Entry 1DKG (X-ray diffraction, 2.80 A resolution); this record covers chains A and D of the 3 polymer chains in the assembly.

[Chain A]
Molecule: Nucleotide exchange factor grpe
Organism: Escherichia coli
UniProtKB: P09372 (GRPE_ECOLI); residue numbers follow UniProt; this construct covers 1-197
Chain sequence (197 residues; each row starts with the number of its first residue):
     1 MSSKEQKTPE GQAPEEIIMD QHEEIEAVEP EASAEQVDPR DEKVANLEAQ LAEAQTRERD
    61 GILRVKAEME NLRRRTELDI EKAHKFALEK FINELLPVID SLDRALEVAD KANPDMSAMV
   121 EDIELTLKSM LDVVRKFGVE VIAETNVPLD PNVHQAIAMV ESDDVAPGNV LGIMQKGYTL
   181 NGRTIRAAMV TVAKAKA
Unresolved in the structure: 1-33, 110-115
Differences from the reference sequence: engineered mutation Asp122 (Gly in P09372)
UniProt features mapped onto this chain:
  - site: Arg183 (Interaction with DnaK)
  - mutagenesis: Arg73 (R73A: Great decrease in ability to interact with DnaK), Arg74 (R74A: Great decrease in ability to interact with DnaK), Lys82 (K82A: Great decrease in ability to interact with DnaK), Phe86 (F86A: No effect in ability to interact with DnaK), Arg104 (R104A: No effect in ability to interact with DnaK), Glu107 (E107A: No effect in ability to interact with DnaK), Val108 (V108A: No effect in ability to interact with DnaK), Leu149 (L149A: No effect in ability to interact with DnaK), Pro151 (P151A: No effect in ability to interact with DnaK), Gln155 (Q155A: No effect in ability to interact with DnaK), Ile157 (I157A: No effect in ability to interact with DnaK), Met159 (M159A: No effect in ability to interact with DnaK), 5 further mutagenesis entries in UniProt

[Chain D]
Molecule: Molecular chaperone dnak
Organism: Escherichia coli
Notes: fragment: atpase domain residues 3 - 383
UniProtKB: P04475 (DNAK_ECOLI); residues 2-383 here correspond to UniProt positions 1-382 (UniProt number = residue number - 1)
Chain sequence (383 residues; each row starts with the number of its first residue):
     1 MGKIIGIDLG TTNSCVAIMD GTTPRVLENA EGDRTTPSII AYTQDGETLV GQPAKRQAVT
    61 NPQNTLFAIK RLIGRRFQDE EVQRDVSIMP FKIIAADNGD AWVEVKGQKM APPQISAEVL
   121 KKMKKTAEDY LGEPVTEAVI TVPAYFNDAQ RQATKDAGRI AGLEVKRIIN EPTAAALAYG
   181 LDKGTGNRTI AVYDLGGGTF DISIIEIDEV DGEKTFEVLA TNGDTHLGGE DFDSRLINYL
   241 VEEFKKDQGI DLRNDPLAMQ RLKEAAEKAK IELSSAQQTD VNLPYITADA TGPKHMNIKV
   301 TRAKLESLVE DLVNRSIELL KVALQDAGLS VSDIDDVILV GGQTRMPMVQ KKVAEFFGKE
   361 PRKDVNPDEA VAIGAAVQGG VLT
Unresolved in the structure: 1-2, 184, 210-213
Differences from the reference sequence: engineered mutation Leu319 (Pro318 in P04475)

[How chain A and chain D interact]
Pairs across the interface (30):
  Arg74(A) with Asp129(D), hydrogen bond (side chain-backbone); Tyr130(D), hydrogen bond (side chain-backbone); Leu131(D); Gly132(D)
  Lys82(A) with Glu28(D), salt bridge
  Arg104(A) with Asn282(D); Pro284(D)
  Glu107(A) with Tyr285(D), hydrogen bond (backbone-side chain)
  Leu149(A) with Gln57(D)
  Pro151(A) with Leu49(D), hydrophobic; Pro53(D); Arg56(D), hydrogen bond (backbone-side chain)
  Asn152(A) with Arg56(D)
  His154(A) with Arg56(D)
  Gln155(A) with Arg56(D); Glu264(D), hydrogen bond
  Ala156(A) with Arg56(D), hydrogen bond (backbone-backbone); Val59(D); Thr60(D)
  Ile157(A) with Leu257(D), hydrophobic; Gln260(D); Glu264(D)
  Ala158(A) with Leu257(D), hydrophobic
  Met174(A) with Leu257(D), hydrophobic; Arg261(D)
  Arg183(A) with Glu28(D), salt bridge; Glu31(D), hydrogen bond (side chain-backbone)
  Ala187(A) with Arg56(D)
  Met189(A) with Glu264(D)
  Val192(A) with Thr60(D)
Other interface residues (no listed pair), chain A (22 interface residues in all): Arg75, Val108, Val153, Met159, Thr184
Other interface residues (no listed pair), chain D (21 interface residues in all): Gly32, Glu128

[Summary]
22 residues of chain A and 21 residues of chain D are in contact, with 7 hydrogen bonds and 2 salt bridges.
Among the polar pairs are Lys82(A)-Glu28(D), Arg183(A)-Glu28(D) and Arg74(A)-Asp129(D). From UniProt: 17
mutagenesis sites on chain A.
Chain A is Nucleotide exchange factor grpe and chain D is Molecular chaperone dnak, both from Escherichia
coli; the structure, Crystal structure of the nucleotide exchange factor grpe bound to the atpase domain of
the molecular ..., was determined by X-ray diffraction.
